PDB entry 8W2R | electron microscopy, 3.23 A resolution | chains A and B of the 12 polymer chains in the assembly

[Chain A (and B)]
Name: Integrase
From: Human immunodeficiency virus 1
Notes: chain B of this document is another copy of the same molecule, construct and numbering; everything in this record applies to it too
UniProt: F2WR39 (F2WR39_9HIV1); numbering as in UniProt (aligned over 1-288)
Amino-acid sequence (362 residues; numbered -73 to 288; the number before each row is that of its first residue; numbers below 1 keep their minus sign (His-73 is residue -73)):
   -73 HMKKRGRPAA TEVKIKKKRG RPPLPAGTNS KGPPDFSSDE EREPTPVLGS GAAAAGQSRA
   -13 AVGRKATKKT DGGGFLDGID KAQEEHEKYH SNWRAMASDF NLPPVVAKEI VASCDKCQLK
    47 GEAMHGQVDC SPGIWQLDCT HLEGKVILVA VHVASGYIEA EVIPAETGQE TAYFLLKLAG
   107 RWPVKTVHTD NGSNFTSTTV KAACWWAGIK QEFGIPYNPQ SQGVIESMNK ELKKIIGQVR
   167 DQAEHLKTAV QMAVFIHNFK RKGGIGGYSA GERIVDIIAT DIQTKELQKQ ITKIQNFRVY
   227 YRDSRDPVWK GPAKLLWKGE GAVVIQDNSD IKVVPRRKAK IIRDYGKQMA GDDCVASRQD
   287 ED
Not modelled in the structure: -73 to 2, 229-235, 269-288 (chain B: -73 to 1, 45-56, 140-148, 229-234, 271-288)
Differences from the reference sequence: expression tag (-73 to 0)
Metal / ion sites: Zn2+: His12, His16, Cys40, Cys43; Mg2+ site 1: Asp64, Asp116 (together with Dolutegravir); Mg2+ site 2: Asp64, Glu152 (together with Dolutegravir)
Residues lining bound ligands: Dolutegravir (DLU; (4R,12aS)-N-(2,4-difluorobenzyl)-7-hydroxy-4-methyl-6,8-dioxo-3,4,6,8,12,12a-hexahydro-2H-pyrido[1',2':4,5]pyrazino[2,1-b][1,3]oxazine-9-carboxamide): Asp64, Cys65, Asp116, Asn117, Gly118, Tyr143, Pro145, Gln146, Glu152

[How chain A and chain B interact]
Residue-residue contacts (55):
  Tyr83(A) - Arg107(B)  hydrogen bond (side chain-backbone)
  Glu85(A) - Arg107(B)  salt bridge
  Ala86(A) - Arg107(B)  hydrogen bond (backbone-side chain)
  Tyr99(A) - Lys173(B)
  Tyr99(A) - Gln177(B)
  Leu102(A) - Gln177(B)
  Lys103(A) - Lys103(B)
  Lys103(A) - Gln177(B)
  Ala105(A) - Phe181(B)
  Ala105(A) - Phe185(B)
  Gly106(A) - Phe181(B)
  Gly106(A) - Asn184(B)  hydrogen bond (backbone-side chain)
  Gly106(A) - Phe185(B)
  Arg107(A) - Tyr83(B)  hydrogen bond (backbone-side chain)
  Arg107(A) - Glu85(B)  salt bridge
  Arg107(A) - Ala86(B)  hydrogen bond (side chain-backbone)
  Arg107(A) - Gln177(B)  hydrogen bond
  Arg107(A) - Val180(B)
  Arg107(A) - Phe185(B)
  Trp108(A) - Trp108(B)  hydrophobic
  Trp108(A) - Phe185(B)
  Pro109(A) - Phe185(B)
  Trp132(A) - Gln168(B)  hydrogen bond
  Trp132(A) - Met178(B)  hydrophobic
  Trp132(A) - Phe181(B)  hydrophobic
  Trp132(A) - Ile182(B)  hydrophobic
  Gln168(A) - Trp132(B)  hydrogen bond
  Lys173(A) - Tyr99(B)
  Thr174(A) - Tyr99(B)
  Thr174(A) - Leu102(B)
  Gln177(A) - Tyr99(B)  hydrogen bond
  Gln177(A) - Leu102(B)
  Gln177(A) - Lys103(B)
  Gln177(A) - Arg107(B)  hydrogen bond
  Met178(A) - Trp132(B)
  Val180(A) - Arg107(B)
  Phe181(A) - Ala105(B)
  Phe181(A) - Gly106(B)
  Phe181(A) - Trp132(B)  hydrophobic
  Ile182(A) - Trp132(B)  hydrophobic
  Asn184(A) - Gly106(B)
  Phe185(A) - Ala105(B)
  Phe185(A) - Gly106(B)
  Phe185(A) - Arg107(B)
  Phe185(A) - Trp108(B)
  Phe185(A) - Pro109(B)
  Glu198(A) - Ile208(B)
  Val201(A) - Val201(B)
  Val201(A) - Ile204(B)  hydrophobic
  Val201(A) - Ala205(B)
  Val201(A) - Ile208(B)  hydrophobic
  Ile204(A) - Val201(B)  hydrophobic
  Ala205(A) - Val201(B)
  Ala205(A) - Ala205(B)  hydrophobic
  Ile208(A) - Val201(B)  hydrophobic
Other interface residues (no listed pair), chain A (31 interface residues in all): Glu87, Ala133, His171, Glu212
Other interface residues (no listed pair), chain B (31 interface residues in all): Glu87, Gln95, Ala133, Thr174, Tyr194, Glu198

[Summary]
Chain A and chain B each contribute 31 residues to their interface, with 10 hydrogen bonds and 2 salt bridges.
Polar contacts include Glu85(A)-Arg107(B), Tyr83(A)-Arg107(B) and Ala86(A)-Arg107(B). Ligands of chain A:
Dolutegravir. His12(A), His16(A), Cys40(A) and Cys43(A) coordinate Zn2+.
Both chains are Integrase (Human immunodeficiency virus 1). Entry 8W2R (HIV-1 P5-IN intasome core) was
determined by electron microscopy, deposited together with 8W09 and 8W34.
